1LFT - chains A and B; structure by X-ray diffraction, 2.60 A resolution.

== Chain A ==
Protein: Hemoglobin alpha chain
Source organism: Homo sapiens
Reference sequence: P69905 (HBA_HUMAN); residues 1-141 here = UniProt positions 1-141
Chain sequence (141 residues; row label = number of the first residue in the row):
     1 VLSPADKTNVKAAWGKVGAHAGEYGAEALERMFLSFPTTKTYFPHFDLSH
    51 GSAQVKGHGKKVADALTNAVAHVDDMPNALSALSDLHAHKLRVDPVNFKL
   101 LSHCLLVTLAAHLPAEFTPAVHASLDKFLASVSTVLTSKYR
Ion coordination: heme Fe near His87 (its only coordinating residue here)
Residues lining bound ligands: heme (HEM): Met32, Thr39, Tyr42, Phe43, His45, Phe46, His58, Lys61, Val62, Ala65, Leu66, Leu83, Leu86, His87, Leu91, Val93, Asn97, Phe98, Leu101, Val132, Leu136
UniProt features mapped onto this chain:
  - site: Lys61 (Not glycated)
  - natural variant: Asp6 (A6D: In J-Toronto; this construct carries the variant), Ala13 (A13D: In J-Paris 1/J-Aljezur), Glu27 (A27E: In Shenyang; this construct carries the variant), Lys61 (K61N: In Zambia; deletion: In Clinic), Asp64 (A64D: In Pontoise; this construct carries the variant), Asp75 (D75A: In Lille; D75G: In Chapel Hill; D75N: In G-Pest), Ala111 (A111D: In Petah Tikva)

== Chain B ==
Protein: Hemoglobin beta chain
Source organism: Homo sapiens
Reference sequence: P68871 (HBB_HUMAN); numbering as in UniProt (aligned over 1-146)
Chain sequence (146 residues; numbered 1 to 146; the number before each row is that of its first residue):
     1 VHLTPEEKSAVTALWGKVNVDEVGGEALGRLLVVYPWTQRFFESFGDLST
    51 PDAVMGNPKVKAHGKKVLGAFSDGLAHLDNLKGTFATLSELHCDKLHVDP
   101 ENFRLLGNVLVCVLAHHFGKEFTPPVQAAYQKVVAGVANALAHKYH
Ion coordination: heme Fe near His92 (its only coordinating residue here)
Residues lining bound ligands: heme (HEM): Leu31, Thr38, Phe41, Phe42, His63, Lys66, Val67, Ala70, Phe71, Leu88, Leu91, His92, Leu96, Val98, Asn102, Phe103, Leu106, Val137, Leu141
UniProt features mapped onto this chain:
  - natural variant: Leu3 (H3L: In Graz; this construct carries the variant), Glu7 (E7A: In G-Makassar; E7K: In Hb C; E7Q: In Machida; E7V: In SKCA), Lys8 (E8K: In G-Siriraj; this construct carries the variant), Val11 (A11V: In Iraq-Halabja; this construct carries the variant), Gly16 (W16G: In Randwick; this construct carries the variant), Val23 (E23V: In D-Granada; this construct carries the variant), Gly24 (V24G: In Miyashiro; this construct carries the variant), Gly25 (G25D: In Moscva; G25R: In Riverdale-Bronx; G25V: In Savannah), Leu32 (L32P: In Yokohama), Val33 (L33V: In Muscat; this construct carries the variant), Arg40 (Q40R: In Tianshui; this construct carries the variant), Phe42 (F42Y: In Mequon; deletion: In Bruxelles), 11 further natural variant entries in UniProt

== Interface between chain A and chain B ==
Residue-residue contacts (32; chain A residue first):
  Arg31(A) with Phe122(B), hydrogen bond (side chain-backbone); Thr123(B); Pro124(B); Gln127(B), hydrogen bond
  Leu34(A) with Ala128(B)
  Ser35(A) with Gln127(B), hydrogen bond; Ala128(B), hydrogen bond (side chain-backbone); Gln131(B)
  Phe36(A) with Gln131(B)
  His103(A) with Asn108(B), hydrogen bond (side chain-backbone); Gln131(B)
  Cys104(A) with Gln127(B)
  Val107(A) with Ala115(B), hydrophobic; Phe122(B), hydrophobic; Gln127(B)
  Ala110(A) with Ala115(B); His116(B)
  Ala111(A) with Ala115(B); Gly119(B); Lys120(B)
  Pro114(A) with His116(B), hydrogen bond (backbone-side chain)
  Phe117(A) with Arg30(B), hydrogen bond (backbone-side chain); His116(B)
  Thr118(A) with Arg30(B)
  Pro119(A) with Arg30(B); Val33(B); Met55(B), hydrophobic
  His122(A) with Arg30(B), hydrogen bond; Val34(B)
  Ala123(A) with Val34(B), hydrophobic
  Asp126(A) with Val34(B); Tyr35(B)
Also at the interface, not in a pair above, chain A (19 interface residues in all): Glu30, Leu106, His112
Also at the interface, not in a pair above, chain B (19 interface residues in all): Val111, Cys112, Pro125

== Summary ==
Chain A and chain B each contribute 19 residues to their interface, with 8 hydrogen bonds. Polar contacts
include Arg31(A)-Phe122(B), Arg31(A)-Gln127(B) and Ser35(A)-Gln127(B). Ligands of chain A: heme. Ligands of
chain B: heme.
Chain A is Hemoglobin alpha chain and chain B is Hemoglobin beta chain, both from Homo sapiens; the structure,
Oxy hemoglobin (90% relative humidity), was determined by X-ray diffraction (same publication as 1JY7, 1LFL,
1LFQ, 1LFV, 1LFY and 1LFZ).
